Entry 6FB2 (X-ray diffraction, 2.95 A resolution); this record covers chains B and G of the 6 polymer chains in the assembly.

[Chain B]
Protein: DNA endonuclease I-CreI
Source organism: Chlamydomonas reinhardtii
Notes: EC 3.1.-.-
UniProtKB: P05725 (DNE1_CHLRE); residue numbers follow UniProt; this construct covers 2-155
Sequence (154 residues; row label = number of the first residue in the row):
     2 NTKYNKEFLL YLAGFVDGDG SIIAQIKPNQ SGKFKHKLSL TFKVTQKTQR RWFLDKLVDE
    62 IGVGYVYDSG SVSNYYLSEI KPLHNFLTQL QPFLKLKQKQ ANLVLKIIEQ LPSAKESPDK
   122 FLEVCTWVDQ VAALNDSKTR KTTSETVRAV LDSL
Construct notes: conflict Gly-33 (Tyr in P05725), Lys-38 (Gln in P05725), Lys-44 (Gln in P05725), Tyr-68 (Arg in P05725), Ser-70 (Arg in P05725), Asn-75 (Asp in P05725), Tyr-77 (Ile in P05725), Val-132 (Ile in P05725)
Swiss-Prot annotation at these positions:
  - region: Ser-138 to Thr-143 (Interaction with DNA)
  - binding site (Mg(2+)): Gly-19, Asp-20
  - mutagenesis: Asp-20 (D20A/L/N: Loss of catalytic activity. Reduced affinity for DNA), Gln-26 (Q26A/C: Alters the specificity of the endonuclease), Gln-47 (Q47A/E/M: Loss of catalytic activity; Q47N: Strongly reduced affinity for DNA. No effect on catalytic activity), Lys-98 (K98A: Strongly reduced affinity for DNA. Increased catalytic activity; K98R: Strongly reduced affinity for DNA. No effect on catalytic activity), Ser-138 (S138A: Reduced affinity for DNA. No effect on catalytic activity. Reduced cleavage; when associated with M-139), Lys-139 (K139M: Reduced affinity for DNA. No effect on catalytic activity. Reduced cleavage; when associated with A-138), Lys-142 (K142G: Reduced affinity for DNA. No effect on catalytic activity. Reduced cleavage; when associated with G-143), Thr-143 (T143G: Reduced affinity for DNA. No effect on catalytic activity. Reduced cleavage; when associated with G-142)
Ion coordination: Mn2+ site 1: Gly-19 (shared with 1 residue of chain A; 1 residue of chain D; DA615(G) of chain G); Mn2+ site 2: Asp-20 (shared with 1 residue of chain A; 1 residue of chain E; 1 residue of chain F)

[Chain G]
Molecule: 10-nt DNA strand
Sequence (10 nucleotides; each row starts with the number of its first residue):
   615 AGAAGTCTGA
Ion coordination: Mn2+ site 1: DA615 (shared with 1 residue of chain A; Asp-20(B) of chain B; 1 residue of chain D; 1 residue of chain E; 1 residue of chain F)

[Interface between chain B and chain G]
Contacting residue pairs (30):
  Gly-19(B) / DA615(G)  phosphate contact
  Asp-20(B) / DA615(G)  phosphate contact
  Gly-21(B) / DG616(G)  phosphate contact
  Ser-22(B) / DA615(G)  sugar contact
  Ser-22(B) / DG616(G)  hydrogen bond to the phosphate
  Ile-24(B) / DG616(G)  base contact
  Ile-24(B) / DA617(G)  phosphate contact
  Gln-26(B) / DA617(G)  sugar contact
  Gln-26(B) / DA618(G)  hydrogen bond to the base
  Lys-28(B) / DA618(G)  hydrogen bond to the base
  Lys-28(B) / DG619(G)  hydrogen bond to the base
  Pro-29(B) / DG619(G)  phosphate contact
  Lys-44(B) / DG616(G)  hydrogen bond to the base
  Thr-46(B) / DA615(G)  base contact
  Tyr-77(B) / DA617(G)  hydrogen bond to the base
  Lys-98(B) / DG616(G)  salt bridge to the phosphate
  Ala-133(B) / DA617(G)  phosphate contact
  Asn-136(B) / DG616(G)  phosphate contact
  Asn-136(B) / DA617(G)  hydrogen bond to the phosphate
  Asp-137(B) / DG616(G)  hydrogen bond to the phosphate
  Ser-138(B) / DG616(G)  phosphate contact
  Ser-138(B) / DA617(G)  hydrogen bond to the phosphate
  Thr-140(B) / DG616(G)  hydrogen bond to the base
  Thr-140(B) / DA617(G)  sugar contact
  Thr-140(B) / DA618(G)  sugar contact
  Arg-141(B) / DA617(G)  phosphate contact
  Arg-141(B) / DA618(G)  phosphate contact
  Lys-142(B) / DA618(G)  hydrogen bond to the phosphate
  Lys-142(B) / DG619(G)  salt bridge to the phosphate
  Thr-143(B) / DA618(G)  hydrogen bond to the phosphate
Interface residues without a listed pair, chain B (22 interface residues in all): Ile-23, Lys-139

[Summary]
The interface between chain B and chain G involves 22 residues on one side and 5 on the other; the contacts
include 12 hydrogen bonds and 2 salt bridges. Polar pairs include Gln-26(B)/DA618(G), Lys-28(B)/DA618(G) and
Lys-28(B)/DG619(G).
Chain B is DNA endonuclease I-CreI (Chlamydomonas reinhardtii) and chain G is a 10-nt DNA strand; the
structure, Crystal Structure of a Tailored I-CreI Homing Endonuclease Protein (3115 variant) in complex with
its target ..., was determined by X-ray diffraction (same publication as 6FB0, 6FB1, 6FB5, 6FB6, 6FB7, 6FB8
and 6FB9).
